Entry 7UJ0 (electron microscopy, 3.26 A resolution); this record covers chains B and C of the 14 polymer chains in the assembly.

== Chain B (and C) ==
Molecule: ATP-dependent Clp protease ATP-binding subunit ClpA
Source organism: Escherichia coli
Notes: chain C of this document is another copy of the same molecule, construct and numbering; everything in this record applies to it too
UniProt: A0A836NDF2 (A0A836NDF2_ECOLX); residues 1-758 here = UniProt positions 1-758
Chain sequence (758 residues; each row starts with the number of its first residue):
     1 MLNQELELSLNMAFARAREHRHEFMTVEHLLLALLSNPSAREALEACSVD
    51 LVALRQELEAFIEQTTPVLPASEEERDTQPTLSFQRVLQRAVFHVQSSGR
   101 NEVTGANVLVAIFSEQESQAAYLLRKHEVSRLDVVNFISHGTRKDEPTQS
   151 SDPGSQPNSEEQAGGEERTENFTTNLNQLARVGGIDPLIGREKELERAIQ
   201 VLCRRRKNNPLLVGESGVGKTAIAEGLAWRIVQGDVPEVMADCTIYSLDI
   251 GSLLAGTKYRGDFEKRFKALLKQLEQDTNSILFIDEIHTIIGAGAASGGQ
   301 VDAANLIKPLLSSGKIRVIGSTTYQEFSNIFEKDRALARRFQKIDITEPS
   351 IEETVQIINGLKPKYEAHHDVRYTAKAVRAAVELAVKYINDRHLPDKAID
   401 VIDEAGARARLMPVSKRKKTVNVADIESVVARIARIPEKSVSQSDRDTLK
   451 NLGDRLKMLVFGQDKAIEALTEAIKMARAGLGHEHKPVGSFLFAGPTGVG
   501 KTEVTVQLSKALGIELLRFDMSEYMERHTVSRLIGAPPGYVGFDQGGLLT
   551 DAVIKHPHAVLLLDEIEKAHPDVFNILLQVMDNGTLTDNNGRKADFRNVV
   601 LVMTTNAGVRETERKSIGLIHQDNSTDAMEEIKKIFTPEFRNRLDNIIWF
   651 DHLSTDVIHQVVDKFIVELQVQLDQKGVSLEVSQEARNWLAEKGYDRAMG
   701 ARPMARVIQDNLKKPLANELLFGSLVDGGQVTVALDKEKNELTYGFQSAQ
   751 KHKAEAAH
Not modelled in the structure: 1-169, 750-758 (chain C: 1-168, 750-758)
Sequence notes: conflict Thr-169 (Met in A0A836NDF2)
Ion coordination: Mg2+ site 1: Thr-221 (together with ATP-gamma-S); Mg2+ site 2: Thr-502, Asp-564 (together with ATP-gamma-S)
Small-molecule neighbours:
  - ATP-gamma-S (AGS; phosphothiophosphoric acid-adenylate ester), molecule 1: Pro-187, Leu-188, Ile-189, Arg-191, Ser-216, Gly-217, Val-218, Gly-219, Lys-220, Thr-221, Ala-222, Thr-323, Ile-357, Leu-361, Tyr-365, Pro-395, Asp-396, Ile-399
  - ATP-gamma-S (AGS), molecule 2: Leu-459, Val-460, Phe-461, Thr-497, Gly-498, Val-499, Gly-500, Lys-501, Thr-502, Glu-503, Glu-565, Thr-604, Asn-606, Leu-653, Val-661, Lys-664, Phe-665, Ala-701, Arg-702
Reported in the primary citation:
  - conformationally variable residues (side-chain flip): Tyr-540

== Interface between chain B and chain C ==
Pairs across the interface (137):
  Asp-186(B) / Arg-205(C)  salt bridge
  Asp-186(B) / Arg-206(C)  salt bridge
  Ser-216(B) / Arg-335(C)
  Ser-216(B) / Ala-336(C)
  Ser-216(B) / Arg-339(C)
  Gly-217(B) / Arg-339(C)
  Asp-249(B) / Lys-268(C)  salt bridge
  Ile-250(B) / Val-301(C)  hydrophobic
  Gly-251(B) / Lys-268(C)
  Gly-251(B) / Leu-306(C)
  Leu-254(B) / Arg-260(C)
  Leu-254(B) / Gly-261(C)
  Leu-254(B) / Glu-264(C)
  Ala-255(B) / Gly-261(C)
  Ala-255(B) / Glu-264(C)
  Ala-255(B) / Lys-265(C)
  Thr-257(B) / Arg-260(C)  hydrogen bond (backbone-side chain)
  Lys-258(B) / Tyr-259(C)
  Lys-258(B) / Arg-260(C)  hydrogen bond (backbone-backbone)
  Phe-263(B) / Arg-260(C)
  Glu-286(B) / Asn-305(C)  hydrogen bond
  Thr-289(B) / Gln-300(C)
  Gly-292(B) / Gly-298(C)
  Gly-292(B) / Gly-299(C)  hydrogen bond (backbone-backbone)
  Gly-292(B) / Gln-300(C)
  Ala-293(B) / Val-301(C)  hydrophobic
  Gly-294(B) / Arg-260(C)  hydrogen bond (backbone-side chain)
  Ala-295(B) / Arg-260(C)
  Ala-296(B) / Arg-260(C)
  Ala-296(B) / Ser-297(C)  hydrogen bond (backbone-side chain)
  Lys-364(B) / Arg-205(C)
  Tyr-365(B) / Arg-205(C)
  Tyr-365(B) / Arg-206(C)
  His-368(B) / Cys-203(C)
  His-368(B) / Arg-205(C)
  His-369(B) / Cys-203(C)
  His-369(B) / Arg-205(C)
  Asp-391(B) / Arg-335(C)  hydrogen bond (backbone-side chain)
  Arg-392(B) / Lys-207(C)
  Arg-392(B) / Ala-338(C)
  Arg-392(B) / Arg-339(C)  hydrogen bond (side chain-backbone)
  Arg-392(B) / Phe-341(C)  hydrogen bond (side chain-backbone)
  Arg-392(B) / Gln-342(C)  hydrogen bond
  Asp-396(B) / Lys-207(C)  salt bridge
  Asp-396(B) / Arg-339(C)
  Asp-400(B) / Arg-204(C)  salt bridge
  Asp-400(B) / Lys-207(C)  salt bridge
  Asp-400(B) / Gln-342(C)
  Asp-403(B) / Arg-204(C)  salt bridge
  Asp-403(B) / Arg-205(C)  hydrogen bond (side chain-backbone)
  Asp-403(B) / Arg-206(C)  hydrogen bond (side chain-backbone)
  Glu-404(B) / Arg-197(C)  salt bridge
  Glu-404(B) / Gln-200(C)
  Ala-407(B) / Gln-200(C)
  Arg-408(B) / Gln-200(C)
  Arg-410(B) / Cys-203(C)
  Arg-410(B) / Val-239(C)
  Leu-411(B) / Ile-199(C)  hydrophobic
  Leu-411(B) / Gln-200(C)
  Leu-411(B) / Cys-203(C)  hydrophobic
  Leu-411(B) / Val-239(C)  hydrophobic
  Arg-432(B) / Lys-193(C)  hydrogen bond (side chain-backbone)
  Arg-432(B) / Glu-196(C)  salt bridge
  Arg-432(B) / Arg-197(C)
  Ile-433(B) / Arg-197(C)
  Arg-435(B) / Asp-345(C)  salt bridge
  Arg-435(B) / Thr-347(C)
  Thr-497(B) / Pro-638(C)
  Thr-497(B) / Glu-639(C)
  Thr-497(B) / Asn-642(C)
  Gly-498(B) / Asn-642(C)
  Asp-520(B) / Gln-579(C)
  Ser-522(B) / Asn-575(C)  hydrogen bond (side chain-backbone)
  Ser-522(B) / Ile-576(C)
  Ser-522(B) / Gln-579(C)
  Glu-523(B) / Ile-534(C)
  Glu-523(B) / Gln-579(C)  hydrogen bond
  Glu-523(B) / Leu-586(C)
  Glu-523(B) / Thr-587(C)
  Met-525(B) / Arg-527(C)  hydrogen bond (backbone-side chain)
  Met-525(B) / Asp-572(C)
  Met-525(B) / Asn-575(C)
  Glu-526(B) / Arg-527(C)
  Glu-526(B) / His-528(C)
  Glu-526(B) / Ser-531(C)
  His-528(B) / Pro-538(C)
  Arg-532(B) / Asn-589(C)  hydrogen bond (side chain-backbone)
  Tyr-540(B) / Gln-545(C)  hydrogen bond
  Phe-543(B) / Asn-329(C)
  Asp-544(B) / Gln-325(C)
  Asp-544(B) / Asn-329(C)
  Gln-545(B) / Asn-329(C)  hydrogen bond (backbone-side chain)
  Lys-555(B) / Glu-215(C)  salt bridge
  Lys-555(B) / Tyr-324(C)
  Glu-565(B) / Arg-643(C)  salt bridge
  Lys-568(B) / Asn-575(C)
  Lys-568(B) / Glu-639(C)  salt bridge
  Asn-590(B) / Lys-333(C)
  Arg-592(B) / Phe-327(C)
  Arg-592(B) / Ser-328(C)  hydrogen bond
  Arg-592(B) / Glu-332(C)
  Asn-606(B) / Glu-639(C)
  Val-609(B) / Glu-639(C)
  Arg-610(B) / Lys-633(C)  hydrogen bond (side chain-backbone)
  Arg-610(B) / Lys-634(C)
  Arg-610(B) / Phe-636(C)
  Arg-610(B) / Thr-637(C)
  Glu-613(B) / Pro-638(C)
  Leu-669(B) / Leu-481(C)  hydrophobic
  Gln-672(B) / Gly-480(C)
  Gln-672(B) / Leu-481(C)
  Gln-672(B) / Gly-482(C)  hydrogen bond (side chain-backbone)
  Leu-673(B) / Leu-481(C)  hydrophobic
  Gln-675(B) / Glu-383(C)
  Lys-676(B) / Ala-479(C)  hydrogen bond (side chain-backbone)
  Met-699(B) / Asn-642(C)  hydrogen bond (backbone-side chain)
  Arg-702(B) / Asp-582(C)  salt bridge
  Arg-702(B) / Asn-642(C)
  Arg-702(B) / Arg-643(C)
  Pro-703(B) / Asn-642(C)
  Arg-706(B) / Arg-641(C)  hydrogen bond (side chain-backbone)
  Arg-706(B) / Asn-642(C)  hydrogen bond (side chain-backbone)
  Arg-706(B) / Leu-644(C)  hydrogen bond (side chain-backbone)
  Arg-706(B) / Asp-645(C)  hydrogen bond (side chain-backbone)
  Gln-709(B) / Met-476(C)
  Gln-709(B) / His-483(C)  hydrogen bond
  Lys-713(B) / Leu-481(C)  hydrogen bond (side chain-backbone)
  Lys-714(B) / Glu-472(C)
  Ala-717(B) / Met-476(C)  hydrophobic
  Asn-718(B) / Glu-472(C)
  Asn-718(B) / Lys-475(C)
  Leu-720(B) / Leu-481(C)  hydrophobic
  Leu-721(B) / Val-441(C)  hydrophobic
  Leu-721(B) / Arg-446(C)  hydrogen bond (backbone-side chain)
  Leu-721(B) / Lys-475(C)
  Leu-721(B) / Ala-479(C)  hydrophobic
  Phe-722(B) / Lys-450(C)
Interface residues without a listed pair, chain B (81 interface residues in all): Ser-252, His-288, Ile-330, Arg-518, Gly-546, Leu-548, Leu-716
Interface residues without a listed pair, chain C (91 interface residues in all): Pro-237, Asp-262, Ala-296, Lys-308, Lys-439, Leu-449, Arg-478, Lys-486, Ala-536, Tyr-540, Leu-578, Asn-583, Thr-585, Asn-590

== In short ==
The interface between chain B and chain C involves 81 residues on one side and 91 on the other, with 31
hydrogen bonds and 14 salt bridges. Polar pairs include Asp-186(B)/Arg-205(C), Asp-186(B)/Arg-206(C) and
Asp-249(B)/Lys-268(C). Ligands of chain B: ATP-gamma-S. The Mg2+ site 2 is built by Thr-502(B) and Asp-564(B).
The paper reports conformational variability at Tyr-540(B).
Both chains are ATP-dependent Clp protease ATP-binding subunit ClpA (Escherichia coli). Entry 7UJ0 (ClpAP
complex bound to ClpS N-terminal extension, class IIIb) was determined by electron microscopy together with
7UIV, 7UIW, 7UIX, 7UIZ and 7UIY from the same study.
